Entry 5L5E (X-ray diffraction, 2.90 A resolution); this record covers chains M and b of the 28 polymer chains in the assembly.

# Chain M
Molecule: Proteasome subunit beta type-7
From: Saccharomyces cerevisiae (strain ATCC 204508 / S288c)
Notes: EC 3.4.25.1
UniProt: P30657 (PSB7_YEAST); residues -12 to 233 here correspond to UniProt positions 21-266 (UniProt number = residue number + 33)
Chain sequence (246 residues; numbered -12 to 233; the number before each row is that of its first residue; numbers below 1 keep their minus sign (Thr-12 is residue -12)):
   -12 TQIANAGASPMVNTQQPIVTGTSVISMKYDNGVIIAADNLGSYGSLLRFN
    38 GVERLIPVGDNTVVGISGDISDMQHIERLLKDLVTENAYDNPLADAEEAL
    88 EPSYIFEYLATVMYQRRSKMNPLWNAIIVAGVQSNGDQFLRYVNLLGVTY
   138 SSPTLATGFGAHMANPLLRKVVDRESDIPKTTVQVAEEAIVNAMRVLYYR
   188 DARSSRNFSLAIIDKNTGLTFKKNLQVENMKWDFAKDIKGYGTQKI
Unresolved in the structure: -12 to 0

# Chain b
Molecule: Proteasome subunit beta type-1
From: Saccharomyces cerevisiae (strain ATCC 204508 / S288c)
Notes: EC 3.4.25.1
UniProt: P38624 (PSB1_YEAST); residues 1-196 here correspond to UniProt positions 20-215 (UniProt number = residue number + 19)
Chain sequence (196 residues; row label = number of the first residue in the row):
     1 TSIMAVTFKDGVILGADSRTTTGAYIANRVTDKLTRVHDKIWCCRSGSAA
    51 DTQAIADIVQYHLELYTSQYGTPSTETAASVFKELCYENKDNLTAGIIVA
   101 GYDDKNKGEVYTIPLGGSVHKLPYAIAGSGSTFIYGYCDKNFRENMSKEE
   151 TVDFIKHSLSQAIKWDGSSGGVIRMVVLTAAGVERLIFYPDEYEQL
UniProt features mapped onto this chain:
  - active site: Thr1 (Nucleophile)
Covalent attachments: CARFILZOMIB, bound form (3BV) linked to Thr1
Ligand contacts: CARFILZOMIB, bound form (3BV; N-{(2S)-2-[(morpholin-4-ylacetyl)amino]-4-phenylbutanoyl}-L-leucyl-N-[(2R,3S,4S)-1,3-dihydroxy-2,6-dimethylheptan-4-yl]-L-phenylalaninamide): Arg19, Thr20, Thr21, Thr22, Ala27, Lys33, Arg45, Ser46, Gly47, Ser48, Ala49, Thr52, Thr94, Ser129, Ser168

# Interface between chain M and chain b
Residue-residue contacts (64):
  Ser32(M) - Trp165(b)
  Ser32(M) - Asp166(b)
  Ser32(M) - Gly167(b)  hydrogen bond (backbone-backbone)
  Leu33(M) - Phe133(b)  hydrophobic
  Leu33(M) - Trp165(b)
  Leu34(M) - Lys164(b)
  Leu34(M) - Trp165(b)  hydrogen bond (backbone-backbone)
  Leu34(M) - Gly167(b)
  Arg35(M) - Trp165(b)
  Asn37(M) - Trp165(b)
  Phe146(M) - Ala24(b)  hydrophobic
  Phe146(M) - Tyr25(b)
  Tyr185(M) - Glu194(b)  hydrogen bond
  Tyr186(M) - Ile26(b)
  Tyr186(M) - Arg29(b)
  Arg187(M) - Ala24(b)
  Arg187(M) - Tyr25(b)
  Arg187(M) - Ile26(b)  hydrogen bond (backbone-backbone)
  Arg187(M) - Ala27(b)  hydrogen bond (side chain-backbone)
  Arg187(M) - Asn28(b)
  Arg187(M) - Arg29(b)
  Asp188(M) - Ala24(b)
  Asp188(M) - Ile26(b)
  Ala189(M) - Arg19(b)
  Ala189(M) - Ala24(b)  hydrogen bond (backbone-backbone)
  Ala189(M) - Ile26(b)
  Ala189(M) - Gly167(b)
  Arg190(M) - Gly23(b)  hydrogen bond (side chain-backbone)
  Arg190(M) - Ala24(b)
  Arg193(M) - Asp191(b)  salt bridge
  Arg193(M) - Glu194(b)  salt bridge
  Lys218(M) - Arg29(b)  hydrogen bond (backbone-side chain)
  Trp219(M) - Arg29(b)
  Trp219(M) - Gly171(b)
  Trp219(M) - Val172(b)  hydrophobic
  Trp219(M) - Tyr189(b)
  Trp219(M) - Pro190(b)
  Asp220(M) - Tyr189(b)  hydrogen bond
  Phe221(M) - Arg29(b)
  Phe221(M) - Val30(b)  hydrophobic
  Ala222(M) - Val30(b)  hydrophobic
  Ala222(M) - Arg174(b)  hydrogen bond (backbone-side chain)
  Ala222(M) - Ile187(b)  hydrophobic
  Lys223(M) - Ile187(b)
  Lys223(M) - Tyr189(b)
  Ile225(M) - Val30(b)  hydrophobic
  Ile225(M) - Arg174(b)
  Lys226(M) - Asp32(b)
  Lys226(M) - Arg185(b)
  Gly227(M) - Asp32(b)  hydrogen bond (backbone-side chain)
  Tyr228(M) - Thr35(b)
  Tyr228(M) - Arg45(b)
  Tyr228(M) - Gln53(b)  hydrogen bond (side chain-backbone)
  Tyr228(M) - Ala56(b)
  Tyr228(M) - Asp57(b)  hydrogen bond
  Gln231(M) - Asp32(b)
  Gln231(M) - Leu34(b)
  Gln231(M) - Thr35(b)
  Gln231(M) - Arg36(b)  hydrogen bond (side chain-backbone)
  Gln231(M) - Trp42(b)
  Gln231(M) - Arg185(b)
  Ile233(M) - Arg36(b)
  Ile233(M) - Trp42(b)
  Ile233(M) - Arg185(b)  hydrogen bond (backbone-side chain)
Also at the interface, not in a pair above, chain M (27 interface residues in all): Met150, Met217
Also at the interface, not in a pair above, chain b (36 interface residues in all): Thr21, Ile163, Ser168, Val183

# Overview
Chain M and chain b form an interface of 27 and 36 residues respectively, with 15 hydrogen bonds and 2 salt
bridges. Polar contacts include Arg193(M)-Asp191(b), Arg193(M)-Glu194(b) and Tyr185(M)-Glu194(b). CARFILZOMIB,
bound form is covalently linked to Thr1(b). UniProt lists active-site residue Thr1(b) on chain b.
Here chain M is Proteasome subunit beta type-7 and chain b is Proteasome subunit beta type-1, both from
Saccharomyces cerevisiae (strain ATCC 204508 / S288c). Entry 5L5E (Yeast 20S proteasome with human beta5i
(1-138) and human beta6 (97-111; 118-133) in complex with carfilzomib) was determined by X-ray diffraction,
deposited together with 5L52, 5L54, 5L55, 5L5A, 5L5B, 5L5D and 30 further entries.
